Entry 7YWY (electron microscopy, 3.40 A resolution); this record covers chains b and T of the 28 polymer chains in the assembly.

[Chain b (and T)]
Molecule: Chaperonin GroEL
Organism: Escherichia coli
Notes: chain T of this document is another copy of the same molecule, construct and numbering; everything in this record applies to it too
UniProtKB: A0A828EVF1 (A0A828EVF1_ECOLX); residue numbers follow UniProt; this construct covers 2-525
Chain sequence (524 residues; numbered 2 to 525; the number before each row is that of its first residue):
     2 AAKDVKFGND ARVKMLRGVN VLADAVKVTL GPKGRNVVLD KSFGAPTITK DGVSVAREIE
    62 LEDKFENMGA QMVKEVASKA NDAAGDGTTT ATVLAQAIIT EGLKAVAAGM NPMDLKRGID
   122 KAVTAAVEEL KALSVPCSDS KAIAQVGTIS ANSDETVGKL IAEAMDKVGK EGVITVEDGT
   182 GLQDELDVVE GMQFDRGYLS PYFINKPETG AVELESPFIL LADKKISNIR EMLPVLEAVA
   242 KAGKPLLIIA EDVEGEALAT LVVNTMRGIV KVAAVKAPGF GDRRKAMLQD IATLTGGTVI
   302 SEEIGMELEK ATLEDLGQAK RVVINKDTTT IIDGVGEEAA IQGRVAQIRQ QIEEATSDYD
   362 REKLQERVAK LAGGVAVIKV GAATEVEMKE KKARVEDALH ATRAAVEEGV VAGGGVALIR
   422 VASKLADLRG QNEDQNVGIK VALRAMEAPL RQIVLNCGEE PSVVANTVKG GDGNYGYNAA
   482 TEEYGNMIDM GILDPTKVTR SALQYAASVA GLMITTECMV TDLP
What the authors report for this chain:
  - mutagenesis - G298A/T299L/V300K/E304L/I305K/M307K/R345L: unchanged growth

[Chain b / chain T interface]
Pairs across the interface (4; chain b residue first):
  K105(b) with A109(T)
  A109(b) with K105(T); A109(T), hydrophobic
  E434(b) with E434(T)
Interface residues without a listed pair, chain b (4 interface residues in all): G110
Interface residues without a listed pair, chain T (4 interface residues in all): G110

[Summary]
The chain b/chain T interface involves 4 residues from each chain. The paper reports that
G298A/T299L/V300K/E304L/I305K/M307K/R345L of chain b leave growth unchanged.
Both chains are Chaperonin GroEL (Escherichia coli). Entry 7YWY (Structure of the GroEL chaperonin in complex
with the CnoX chaperedoxin) was determined by electron microscopy.
